8H7Q - chains D and G of the 15 polymer chains in the assembly; structure by electron microscopy, 3.80 A resolution.

# Chain D
Molecule: Crispr RNA
Sequence (36 nucleotides; numbered 9 to 44; the number before each row is that of its first residue):
     9 UUUAUCACCGUGUCCCCAAUCUGGAUAUUUUGUGUG

# Chain G
Protein: CRISPR associated protein Cas8
Organism: Synechocystis sp. PCC 6714
UniProtKB: A0A068N458 (A0A068N458_SYNY4); residue numbers follow UniProt; this construct covers 1-301
Amino-acid sequence (301 residues; each row starts with the number of its first residue):
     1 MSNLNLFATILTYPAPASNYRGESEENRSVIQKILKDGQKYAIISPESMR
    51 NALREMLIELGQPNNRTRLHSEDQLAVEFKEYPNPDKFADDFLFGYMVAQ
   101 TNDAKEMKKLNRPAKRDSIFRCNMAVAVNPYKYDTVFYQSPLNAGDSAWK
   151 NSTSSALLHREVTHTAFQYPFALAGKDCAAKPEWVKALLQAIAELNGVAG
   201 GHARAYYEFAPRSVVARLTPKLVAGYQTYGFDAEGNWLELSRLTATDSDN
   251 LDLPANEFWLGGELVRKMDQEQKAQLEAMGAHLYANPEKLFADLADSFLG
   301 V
Not modelled in the structure: 1-2

# Chain D / chain G interface
Contacting residue pairs (32; chain D residue first):
  C17(D) with Tyr-96(G), sugar contact; Lys-115(G), hydrogen bond to the sugar
  G18(D) with Tyr-96(G), sugar contact; Val-98(G), base contact
  U19(D) with Arg-50(G), salt bridge to the phosphate; Arg-54(G), sugar contact
  G20(D) with Glu-47(G), phosphate contact; Ser-48(G), hydrogen bond to the sugar; Asn-51(G), hydrogen bond to the phosphate; Arg-66(G), salt bridge to the phosphate; Arg-68(G), salt bridge to the phosphate
  U21(D) with Tyr-20(G), sugar contact; Arg-21(G), hydrogen bond to the sugar; Glu-23(G), base contact; Glu-47(G), phosphate contact
  C22(D) with Tyr-20(G), phosphate contact; Arg-21(G), phosphate contact; Ser-48(G), phosphate contact; Ala-199(G), phosphate contact; Gly-200(G), phosphate contact
  C23(D) with Tyr-20(G), phosphate contact; Gly-200(G), phosphate contact; Gly-201(G), phosphate contact
  C24(D) with Ala-203(G), phosphate contact; Arg-204(G), salt bridge to the phosphate
  C25(D) with Gln-139(G), sugar contact; Pro-141(G), base contact; Arg-204(G), salt bridge to the phosphate
  A26(D) with Leu-142(G), phosphate contact
  A27(D) with Phe-137(G), base contact; Tyr-138(G), phosphate contact; Gln-139(G), hydrogen bond to the phosphate
Also at the interface, not in a pair above, chain G (30 interface residues in all): Gly-22, Leu-75, Gly-95, Arg-116, Ser-118, Ser-140, Leu-157

# Summary
The interface between chain D and chain G involves 11 residues on one side and 30 on the other, with 5
hydrogen bonds and 5 salt bridges. Among the polar pairs are C17(D)/Lys-115(G), G20(D)/Ser-48(G) and
U21(D)/Arg-21(G).
Chain D is Crispr RNA and chain G is CRISPR associated protein Cas8 (Synechocystis sp. PCC 6714); the
structure, Cryo-EM structure of Synechocystis sp. PCC6714 Cascade at 3.8 angstrom resolution, was determined
by electron microscopy.
